PDB entry 4EAL | X-ray diffraction, 2.51 A resolution | chains A and B of the 3 polymer chains in the assembly

== Chain A ==
Name: 5'-AMP-activated protein kinase catalytic subunit alpha-1
Source organism: Rattus norvegicus
Notes: EC 2.7.11.1, 2.7.11.27, 2.7.11.31, 2.7.11.26
UniProtKB: P54645 (AAPK1_RAT); residues 394-548 here correspond to UniProt positions 405-559 (UniProt number = residue number + 11)
Chain sequence (106 residues; row label = number of the first residue in the row; note: 54 numbers in that range are skipped by the numbering (no residue carries them; nothing is unmodelled there)):
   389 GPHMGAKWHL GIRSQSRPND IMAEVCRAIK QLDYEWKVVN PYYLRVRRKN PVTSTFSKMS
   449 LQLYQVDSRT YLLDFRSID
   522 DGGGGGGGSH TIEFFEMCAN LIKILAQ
Not modelled in the structure: 389-395, 522-528
Differences from the reference sequence: expression tag (389-393); linker (523-528)
UniProt features mapped onto this chain:
  - modified residue: Ser-456 (Phosphoserine)

== Chain B ==
Name: 5'-AMP-activated protein kinase subunit beta-1
Source organism: Rattus norvegicus
UniProtKB: P80386 (AAKB1_RAT); residue numbers follow UniProt; this construct covers 200-270
Chain sequence (72 residues; row label = number of the first residue in the row):
   199 MFKAPPILPP HLLQVILNKD TGISCDPALL PEPNHVMLNH LYALSIKDGV MVLSATHRYK
   259 KKYVTTLLYK PI
Not modelled in the structure: 199-201, 206-232
Differences from the reference sequence: expression tag (199)
UniProt features mapped onto this chain:
  - modified residue: Lys-201 (N6-succinyllysine)

== Interface between chain A and chain B ==
Contacting residue pairs - 46 pairs, chain A then chain B:
  Trp-396(A) / Ala-241(B)
  Trp-396(A) / Leu-242(B)  hydrophobic
  Trp-396(A) / Val-250(B)  hydrophobic
  Trp-396(A) / Ser-252(B)
  Trp-396(A) / Leu-265(B)  hydrophobic
  His-397(A) / Tyr-240(B)
  His-397(A) / Ala-241(B)  hydrogen bond (backbone-backbone)
  Leu-398(A) / Leu-239(B)
  Leu-398(A) / Tyr-240(B)  hydrophobic
  Gly-399(A) / Leu-239(B)  hydrogen bond (backbone-backbone)
  Pro-406(A) / Pro-203(B)  hydrophobic
  Tyr-430(A) / Pro-203(B)  hydrophobic
  Gln-450(A) / Pro-204(B)
  Leu-451(A) / Pro-204(B)
  Tyr-452(A) / Pro-204(B)
  Tyr-452(A) / Ile-205(B)
  Gln-453(A) / Pro-203(B)
  Gln-453(A) / Pro-204(B)  hydrogen bond (backbone-backbone)
  Gln-453(A) / Ile-205(B)
  Asp-462(A) / His-238(B)  salt bridge
  Phe-463(A) / Asn-237(B)
  Phe-463(A) / His-238(B)
  Phe-463(A) / Leu-239(B)  hydrogen bond (backbone-backbone)
  Arg-464(A) / Val-234(B)
  Arg-464(A) / Leu-236(B)  hydrogen bond (side chain-backbone)
  Arg-464(A) / Asn-237(B)
  Arg-464(A) / His-238(B)
  Ser-465(A) / Asn-237(B)  hydrogen bond (backbone-backbone)
  Ser-465(A) / His-255(B)
  Asp-467(A) / Asn-237(B)
  Thr-532(A) / His-255(B)  hydrogen bond
  Thr-532(A) / Thr-264(B)
  Ile-533(A) / Leu-266(B)  hydrophobic
  Phe-535(A) / Asn-237(B)
  Phe-536(A) / Leu-239(B)  hydrophobic
  Phe-536(A) / Leu-251(B)
  Phe-536(A) / Ser-252(B)
  Phe-536(A) / Ala-253(B)
  Phe-536(A) / Thr-264(B)
  Phe-536(A) / Leu-266(B)  hydrophobic
  Cys-539(A) / Leu-239(B)  hydrophobic
  Ala-540(A) / Met-249(B)  hydrophobic
  Ala-540(A) / Leu-251(B)  hydrophobic
  Ala-540(A) / Lys-268(B)
  Ile-543(A) / Leu-239(B)  hydrophobic
  Lys-544(A) / Ile-270(B)  hydrogen bond (side chain-backbone)
Other interface residues (no listed pair), chain A (25 interface residues in all): Ile-466, Glu-537

== In short ==
25 residues of chain A and 22 residues of chain B are in contact; the contacts include 8 hydrogen bonds and 1
salt bridge. Among the polar pairs are Asp-462(A)/His-238(B), Arg-464(A)/Leu-236(B) and Thr-532(A)/His-255(B).
Chain A is 5'-AMP-activated protein kinase catalytic subunit alpha-1 and chain B is 5'-AMP-activated protein
kinase subunit beta-1, both from Rattus norvegicus; the structure, Co-crystal of AMPK core with ATP soaked
with AMP, was determined by X-ray diffraction together with 4EAG, 4EAI, 4EAJ and 4EAK from the same study.
